PDB entry 2PNL | X-ray diffraction, 2.21 A resolution | chain A

[Chain A]
Protein: Protease VP4
Organism: Infectious pancreatic necrosis virus
Notes: fragment: VP4tri (residues 514-716)
UniProt: Q703G9 (POLS_IPNVS); residues 514-716 here = UniProt positions 514-716
Chain sequence (203 residues; numbered 514 to 716; the number before each row is that of its first residue):
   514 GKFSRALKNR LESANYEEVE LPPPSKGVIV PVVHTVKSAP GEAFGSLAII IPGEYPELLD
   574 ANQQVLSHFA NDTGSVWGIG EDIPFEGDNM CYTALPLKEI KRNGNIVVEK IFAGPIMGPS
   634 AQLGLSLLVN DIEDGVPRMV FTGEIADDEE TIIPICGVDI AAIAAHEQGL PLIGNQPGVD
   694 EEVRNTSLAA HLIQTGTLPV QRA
Sequence notes: modified residue (603, 630, 652); engineered mutation Ala674 (Lys in Q703G9)
Modified residues: Mse603 (selenomethionine; parent Met); Mse630 (selenomethionine; parent Met); Mse652 (selenomethionine; parent Met)
Swiss-Prot annotation at these positions:
  - active site: Ser633 (Nucleophile)
  - site: Arg715, Ala716 (Cleavage)
  - natural variant: Pro565 (P565R: In strain: Isolate Mason), Glu570 to Leu571 (sequence variant, change not given here; In strain: Isolate Mason), Asp672 (D672A: In strain: Isolate NVI-016)
  - mutagenesis: His547 (H547S: Strongly reduced VP4-VP3 cleavage. No effect on pVP2-VP4 cleavage), Asp573 (D573Q: No effect on polyprotein processing), Asp585 (D585I: No effect on polyprotein processing), Asp595 (D595L: No effect on polyprotein processing), Asp601 (D601S: No effect on polyprotein processing), Ser633 (S633A/Q/T: Complete loss of protease activity; S633C: Partial loss of protease activity), Asp644 (D644I: No effect on polyprotein processing), Asp660 to Asp661 (No effect on polyprotein processing), Asp672 (D672N: No effect on polyprotein processing), Ala675 (A675D: 60% loss of pVP2-VP4 and VP4-VP3 cleavages), Ile676 (I676A: No effect on polyprotein processing), Ala677 (A677D: 60% loss of pVP2-VP4. Complete loss of VP4-VP3 cleavage), 12 further mutagenesis entries in UniProt
From the paper describing this entry:
  - catalytic residues: Pro544, Ser633, Thr655
  - conformationally variable residues: Arg518 to Ser526
  - interface residues: Asn575, Gln576, Ile624, Ala716
  - specificity-determining residues: His547 (proposed by the authors, not directly observed)

[Overview]
Curated annotation (UniProt) lists active-site residue Ser633 and 25 mutagenesis sites. From the paper:
catalytic residues Pro544, Ser633 and Thr655; interface residues Asn575, Gln576 and Ile624 among others.
Chain A is Protease VP4 (Infectious pancreatic necrosis virus); the structure, Crystal structure of VP4
protease from infectious pancreatic necrosis virus (IPNV) in space group P1, was determined by X-ray
diffraction, deposited together with 2PNM.
